5M64 - chains D and G of the 17 polymer chains in the assembly; structure by electron microscopy, 4.60 A resolution (low resolution: residue-level contacts below are approximate; hydrogen-bond / salt-bridge calls are withheld).

== Chain D ==
Protein: DNA-directed RNA polymerase I subunit RPA14
From: Saccharomyces cerevisiae
UniProt: P50106 (RPA14_YEAST); residues 1-137 here = UniProt positions 1-137
Amino-acid sequence (137 residues; numbered 1 to 137; the number before each row is that of its first residue):
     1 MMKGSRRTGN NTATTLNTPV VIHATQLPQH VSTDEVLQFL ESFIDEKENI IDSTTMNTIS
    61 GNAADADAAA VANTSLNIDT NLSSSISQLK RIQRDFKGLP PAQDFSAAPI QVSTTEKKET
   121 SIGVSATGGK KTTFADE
Disordered / not traced: 1-11, 50-79, 101-137
UniProt features mapped onto this chain:
  - modified residue: Ser121 (Phosphoserine)

== Chain G ==
Protein: DNA-directed RNA polymerase I subunit RPA43
From: Saccharomyces cerevisiae
UniProt: P46669 (RPA43_YEAST); numbering as in UniProt (aligned over 1-326)
Amino-acid sequence (326 residues; each row starts with the number of its first residue):
     1 MSQVKRANEN RETARFIKKH KKQVTNPIDE KNGTSNCIVR VPIALYVSLA PMYLENPLQG
    61 VMKQHLNPLV MKYNNKVGGV VLGYEGLKIL DADPLSKEDT SEKLIKITPD TPFGFTWCHV
   121 NLYVWQPQVG DVLEGYIFIQ SASHIGLLIH DAFNASIKKN NIPVDWTFVH NDVEEDADVI
   181 NTDENNGNNN NEDNKDSNGG SNSLGKFSFG NRSLGHWVDS NGEPIDGKLR FTVRNVHTTG
   241 RVVSVDGTLI SDADEEGNGY NSSRSQAESL PIVSNKKIVF DDEVSIENKE SHKELDLPEV
   301 KEDNGSEIVY EENTSESNDG ESSDSD
Disordered / not traced: 1-7, 96-98, 175-213, 252-326
UniProt features mapped onto this chain:
  - modified residue (Phosphoserine): Ser244, Ser251, Ser265, Ser269, Ser285

== Interface between chain D and chain G ==
Contacting residue pairs (50):
  Leu16(D) - Gln64(G)
  Leu16(D) - His65(G)
  Leu16(D) - Phe113(G)
  Asn17(D) - Gln64(G)
  Asn17(D) - His65(G)
  Thr18(D) - His65(G)
  Pro19(D) - Leu45(G)
  Pro19(D) - Tyr46(G)
  Pro19(D) - His65(G)
  Val20(D) - Tyr46(G)
  Val21(D) - Leu45(G)
  Val21(D) - Tyr46(G)
  Ile22(D) - Ile43(G)
  Ile22(D) - Ala44(G)
  Ile22(D) - Leu45(G)
  Ile22(D) - Lys76(G)
  His23(D) - Ile43(G)
  His23(D) - Ala44(G)
  Ala24(D) - Pro42(G)
  Ala24(D) - Ile43(G)
  Thr25(D) - Pro42(G)
  Thr25(D) - Ile43(G)
  Thr25(D) - Ala44(G)
  Gln26(D) - Pro42(G)
  Leu27(D) - Gln23(G)
  Pro28(D) - Gln23(G)
  Pro28(D) - Val24(G)
  Pro28(D) - Val41(G)
  Gln29(D) - Arg40(G)
  His30(D) - Asn26(G)
  His30(D) - Asn36(G)
  His30(D) - Ile38(G)
  His30(D) - Val39(G)
  Val31(D) - Ile38(G)
  Val31(D) - Arg40(G)
  Val36(D) - Arg40(G)
  Phe39(D) - Arg40(G)
  Phe39(D) - Tyr123(G)
  Phe43(D) - Tyr84(G)
  Leu82(D) - Asn67(G)
  Gln88(D) - Met71(G)
  Leu89(D) - Met71(G)
  Arg91(D) - Asp151(G)
  Ile92(D) - His150(G)
  Ile92(D) - Asp151(G)
  Ile92(D) - Ala152(G)
  Arg94(D) - Asp151(G)
  Asp95(D) - His150(G)
  Asp95(D) - Asp151(G)
  Phe96(D) - His150(G)
Other interface residues (no listed pair), chain D (32 interface residues in all): Thr15, Thr33, Glu35, Glu46, Ser85
Other interface residues (no listed pair), chain G (29 interface residues in all): Val47, Ser48, Val70, His119, Tyr136

== Overview ==
32 residues of chain D and 29 residues of chain G are in contact.
Chain D is DNA-directed RNA polymerase I subunit RPA14 and chain G is DNA-directed RNA polymerase I subunit
RPA43, both from Saccharomyces cerevisiae; the structure, RNA Polymerase I elongation complex with A49 tandem
winged helix domain, was determined by electron microscopy together with 5M5X, 5M5Y and 5M5W from the same
study.
